PDB entry 6CCV | X-ray diffraction, 3.05 A resolution | chains F and O of the 11 polymer chains in the assembly

[Chain F]
Name: RNA polymerase sigma factor SigA
From: Mycobacterium smegmatis (strain ATCC 700084 / mc(2)155)
UniProtKB: A0QW02 (A0QW02_MYCS2); numbering as in UniProt (aligned over 1-466)
Sequence (466 residues; each row starts with the number of its first residue):
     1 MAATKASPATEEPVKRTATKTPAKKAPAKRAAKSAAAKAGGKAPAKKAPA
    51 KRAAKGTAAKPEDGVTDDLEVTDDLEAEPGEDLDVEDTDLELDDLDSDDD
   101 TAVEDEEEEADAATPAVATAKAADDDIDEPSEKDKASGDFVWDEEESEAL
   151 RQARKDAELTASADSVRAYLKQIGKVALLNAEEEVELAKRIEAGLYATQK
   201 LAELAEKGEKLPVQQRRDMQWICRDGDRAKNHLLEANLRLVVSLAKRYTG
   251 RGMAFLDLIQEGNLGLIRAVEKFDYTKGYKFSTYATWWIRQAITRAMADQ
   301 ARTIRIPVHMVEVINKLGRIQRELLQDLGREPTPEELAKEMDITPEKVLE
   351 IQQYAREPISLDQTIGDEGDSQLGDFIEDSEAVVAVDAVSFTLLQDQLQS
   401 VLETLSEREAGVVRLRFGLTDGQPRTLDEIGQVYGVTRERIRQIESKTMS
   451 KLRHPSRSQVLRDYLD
Disordered / not traced: 1-161

[Chain O]
Molecule: 31-nt DNA strand
Sequence (31 nucleotides; each row starts with the number of its first residue):
     1 GCTTGACAAAAGTGTTAAATTGTGCTATACT

[Interface between chain F and chain O]
Contacting residue pairs (54; chain F residue first):
  Leu178(F) with DT31(O), sugar contact
  Glu184(F) with DT31(O), base contact
  Ala236(F) with DT31(O), base contact
  Asn237(F) with DT31(O), hydrogen bond to the base
  Arg239(F) with DT31(O), phosphate contact
  Leu240(F) with DT31(O), hydrogen bond to the sugar
  Ser243(F) with DT31(O), sugar contact
  Arg268(F) with DG24(O), salt bridge to the phosphate; DC25(O), salt bridge to the phosphate
  Lys272(F) with DC25(O), salt bridge to the phosphate; DT26(O), phosphate contact; DA27(O), hydrogen bond to the base
  Phe273(F) with DA27(O), base contact
  Asp274(F) with DA27(O), hydrogen bond to the base
  Lys277(F) with DA27(O), base contact
  Tyr279(F) with DT28(O), sugar contact; DA29(O), phosphate contact
  Lys280(F) with DA29(O), hydrogen bond to the phosphate; DC30(O), salt bridge to the phosphate
  Ser282(F) with DA29(O), sugar contact; DC30(O), hydrogen bond to the phosphate; DT31(O), base contact
  Thr283(F) with DA27(O), phosphate contact; DT28(O), phosphate contact; DA29(O), hydrogen bond to the phosphate
  Tyr284(F) with DT26(O), hydrogen bond to the phosphate; DA27(O), stacking on the base
  Thr286(F) with DC30(O), base contact
  Trp287(F) with DT26(O), base contact; DA27(O), sugar contact
  Trp288(F) with DC25(O), phosphate contact; DT26(O), base contact
  Gln291(F) with DC25(O), hydrogen bond to the base; DT26(O), base contact
  Arg295(F) with DT23(O), base contact; DG24(O), hydrogen bond to the base; DC25(O), base contact
  Arg305(F) with DG22(O), salt bridge to the phosphate
  Pro307(F) with DT21(O), phosphate contact; DG22(O), phosphate contact
  Val308(F) with DT23(O), base contact
  His309(F) with DT20(O), sugar contact; DT21(O), salt bridge to the phosphate
  Arg408(F) with DC2(O), salt bridge to the phosphate
  Gly435(F) with DT3(O), phosphate contact
  Val436(F) with DT3(O), phosphate contact
  Thr437(F) with DT3(O), hydrogen bond to the phosphate; DT4(O), base contact
  Glu439(F) with DT4(O), base contact
  Arg440(F) with DG1(O), sugar contact; DC2(O), salt bridge to the phosphate; DT3(O), phosphate contact
  Gln443(F) with DC2(O), base contact; DT3(O), hydrogen bond to the base
Interface residues without a listed pair, chain F (37 interface residues in all): Leu238, Gly278, Lys347, Ile444

[In short]
The interface between chain F and chain O involves 37 residues on one side and 16 on the other, with 12
hydrogen bonds, 8 salt bridges and 1 aromatic stacking contact. Polar pairs include Asn237(F)-DT31(O),
Lys272(F)-DA27(O) and Asp274(F)-DA27(O).
Here chain F is RNA polymerase sigma factor SigA (Mycobacterium smegmatis (strain ATCC 700084 / mc(2)155)) and
chain O is a 31-nt DNA strand. Entry 6CCV (Crystal structure of a Mycobacterium smegmatis RNA polymerase
transcription initiation complex with inhibitor Rifampicin) was determined by X-ray diffraction, deposited
together with 6DCF and 6CCE.
